Entry 9CGW (X-ray diffraction, 2.65 A resolution); this record covers chains A and C of the 4 polymer chains in the assembly.

Chain A (and C):
Molecule: TP-methylase family protein
Organism: Shewanella oneidensis
Notes: chain C of this document is another copy of the same molecule, construct and numbering; everything in this record applies to it too
UniProtKB: Q8EGW3 (Q8EGW3_SHEON); numbering as in UniProt (aligned over 1-263)
Amino-acid sequence (263 residues; row label = number of the first residue in the row):
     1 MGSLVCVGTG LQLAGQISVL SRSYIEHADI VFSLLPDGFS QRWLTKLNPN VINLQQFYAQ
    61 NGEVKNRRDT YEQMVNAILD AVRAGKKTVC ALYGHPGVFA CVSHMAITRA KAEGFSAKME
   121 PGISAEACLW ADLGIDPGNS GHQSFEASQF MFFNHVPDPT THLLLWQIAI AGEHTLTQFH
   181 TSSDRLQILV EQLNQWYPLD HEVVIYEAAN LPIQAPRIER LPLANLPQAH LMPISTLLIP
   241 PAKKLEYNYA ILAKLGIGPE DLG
Not modelled in the structure: 1, 60-63, 263 (chain C: 1, 58-64, 261-263)
Bound ions: Zn2+: Glu126, His142 (shared with Glu126(C), His142(C) of chain C)

How chain A and chain C interact:
Pairs across the interface (132; chain A residue first):
  Gly15(A) with Ser18(C); Val19(C), hydrogen bond (backbone-backbone); Leu20(C), hydrogen bond (backbone-backbone)
  Gln16(A) with Pro121(C)
  Ile17(A) with Ile17(C); Ser18(C); Val19(C), hydrogen bond (backbone-backbone)
  Ser18(A) with Gly15(C); Ile17(C); Ile123(C)
  Val19(A) with Gly15(C), hydrogen bond (backbone-backbone); Ile17(C), hydrogen bond (backbone-backbone); Arg22(C)
  Leu20(A) with Gly15(C), hydrogen bond (backbone-backbone)
  Arg22(A) with Val19(C)
  His95(A) with Ala127(C), hydrogen bond (side chain-backbone)
  Gly97(A) with Asp136(C)
  Val98(A) with Asp136(C); Pro137(C), hydrophobic
  Phe99(A) with Asp136(C), hydrogen bond (backbone-side chain); Gly138(C); Asn139(C)
  Ala100(A) with Asp136(C), hydrogen bond (backbone-side chain)
  His104(A) with Gly134(C); Asp136(C)
  Met119(A) with Ala131(C)
  Pro121(A) with Gln16(C); Ile123(C); Ala127(C); Cys128(C), hydrophobic
  Ile123(A) with Pro121(C)
  Glu126(A) with Glu126(C); His142(C), salt bridge
  Ala127(A) with His95(C), hydrogen bond (backbone-side chain); Pro121(C)
  Ala131(A) with Met119(C); Pro121(C)
  Gly134(A) with His104(C)
  Ile135(A) with Gly97(C); His104(C)
  Asp136(A) with Gly97(C); Val98(C); Phe99(C), hydrogen bond (side chain-backbone); Ala100(C), hydrogen bond (side chain-backbone); His104(C), salt bridge
  Pro137(A) with Gly97(C)
  Gly138(A) with Phe99(C); Gln149(C), hydrogen bond (backbone-side chain)
  Asn139(A) with Gln149(C), hydrogen bond (backbone-side chain)
  Ser140(A) with Gln149(C); His155(C)
  Gly141(A) with Ser144(C); Phe145(C); Gln149(C)
  His142(A) with His142(C), hydrogen bond; Gln143(C); Ser144(C), hydrogen bond (backbone-backbone)
  Gln143(A) with His142(C); Gln143(C)
  Ser144(A) with Gly141(C); His142(C), hydrogen bond (backbone-backbone)
  Phe145(A) with Asp158(C); Thr161(C)
  Glu146(A) with Gly138(C)
  Gln149(A) with Asn139(C), hydrogen bond (side chain-backbone); Ser140(C)
  Met151(A) with Asn248(C), hydrogen bond (backbone-side chain); Ile251(C); Leu255(C), hydrophobic
  Phe152(A) with Tyr247(C); Asn248(C), hydrogen bond (backbone-backbone); Leu252(C), hydrophobic; Leu255(C), hydrophobic
  Phe153(A) with Leu245(C), hydrophobic; Glu246(C); Asn248(C)
  Asn154(A) with Glu246(C), hydrogen bond (backbone-backbone); Tyr247(C), hydrogen bond (side chain-backbone); Asn248(C)
  His155(A) with Asp158(C), salt bridge; Thr160(C), hydrogen bond; Thr161(C); Leu245(C)
  Asp158(A) with Phe145(C); His155(C), salt bridge; Val156(C), hydrogen bond (side chain-backbone)
  Thr160(A) with His155(C), hydrogen bond
  Thr161(A) with Phe145(C)
  His174(A) with Ile257(C)
  Leu176(A) with Glu260(C)
  Thr177(A) with Leu255(C); Ile257(C)
  Phe179(A) with Leu255(C); Gly256(C)
  His180(A) with Lys254(C); Leu255(C)
  Ile188(A) with Ile251(C), hydrophobic; Lys254(C); Leu255(C), hydrophobic
  Gln192(A) with Asn248(C); Ile251(C)
  Leu245(A) with Gln149(C); Phe153(C), hydrophobic; His155(C)
  Glu246(A) with Phe153(C); Asn154(C), hydrogen bond (backbone-backbone)
  Tyr247(A) with Phe152(C); Phe153(C), hydrophobic; Asn154(C), hydrogen bond (backbone-side chain)
  Asn248(A) with Met151(C); Phe152(C), hydrogen bond (backbone-backbone); Phe153(C), hydrogen bond (side chain-backbone); Asn154(C), hydrogen bond; Gln192(C)
  Ile251(A) with Met151(C); Ile188(C), hydrophobic
  Leu252(A) with Phe152(C), hydrophobic
  Lys254(A) with Gln178(C); His180(C)
  Leu255(A) with Phe152(C), hydrophobic; Thr177(C), hydrogen bond (backbone-side chain); Gln178(C); His180(C); Ile188(C), hydrophobic
  Gly256(A) with Thr177(C), hydrogen bond (backbone-side chain); Gln178(C)
  Ile257(A) with His174(C); Thr175(C); Thr177(C)
  Asp261(A) with Thr175(C), hydrogen bond (backbone-side chain)
  Leu262(A) with Arg68(C); Phe152(C), hydrophobic
Other interface residues (no listed pair), chain A (70 interface residues in all): Ala14, Cys101, Gly122, Cys128, Trp130, Phe150, Val156, Gly172, Arg185, Glu191
Other interface residues (no listed pair), chain C (66 interface residues in all): Ala14, Glu120, Gly122, Trp130, Ile135, Glu146

Overview:
70 residues of chain A face 66 of chain C across their interface; the contacts include 33 hydrogen bonds and 4
salt bridges. Polar contacts include Glu126(A)-His142(C), Asp136(A)-His104(C) and His155(A)-Asp158(C).
Glu126(A) and His142(A) coordinate Zn2+.
Both chains are TP-methylase family protein (Shewanella oneidensis). Entry 9CGW (Structure of the
alpha-N-methyltransferase (SonM) and RiPP precursor (SonA-I65W) heteromeric complex (no cofactor)) was
determined by X-ray diffraction, deposited together with 9CH0, 9CH1, 9CH2, 9CH3, 9CH5, 9CH7, 9CHI and 9CHK.
